Entry 7PAQ (electron microscopy, 8.90 A resolution (very low resolution: no residue pairs are listed; an interface is given only as per-side residue counts)); this record covers chains i and 3 of the 56 polymer chains in the assembly.

== Chain i ==
Protein: 50S ribosomal protein L13
Organism: Mycoplasma pneumoniae M129
Reference sequence: P75178 (RL13_MYCPN); residues 1-146 here = UniProt positions 1-146
Sequence (146 residues; row label = number of the first residue in the row):
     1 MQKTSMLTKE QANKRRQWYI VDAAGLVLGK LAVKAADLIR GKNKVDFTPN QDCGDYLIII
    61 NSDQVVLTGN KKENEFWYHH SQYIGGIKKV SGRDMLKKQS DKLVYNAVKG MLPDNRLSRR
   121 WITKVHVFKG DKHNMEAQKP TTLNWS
Disordered / not traced: 1-2

== Chain 3 ==
Molecule: 23S ribosomal RNA
Organism: Mycoplasma pneumoniae M129
Sequence (2907 nucleotides; row label = number of the first residue in the row):
     1 UACAAUAAGU UACUAAGGGC UUAUGGUGGA UGCCUUGGCA CUAAUAGGCG AUGAAGGACG
    61 UGUUAACCUG CGAUAAGCUU CGGGUAGGUG GUAAGAACCU CAGAUCCGGA GAUUUCCGAA
   121 UGGAGCAAUC CGGUAGUUGG AAACAGCUAU CAUUAAUUGA UGAAUAAAUA GUCAAUUAAA
   181 GCAAUACGUG GUGAAGUGAA ACAUCUCAGU AGCCACAGGA AAAGAAAACG AAUGUGAUUC
   241 CGUGUGUAGU GGCGAGCGAA AGCGGAACAG GCCAAACUUA UCAUUAGAUA GGGGUUGUAG
   301 GGCUUGCAAU GUGGACUUGA AAACGAUAGA AGAAGCUGUU GGAAAGCAGC GCGCAAAAGG
   361 GUGAUAGCCC CGUAUUUGAA AUUGUUUUCA UACCUAGCGA GAUCCCUGAG UAGCUCGGAA
   421 AACGUUAUUU UGAGUGAAUC UGCCCAGACC AUUGGGUAAG CCUAAAUACU AAUUAGUGAC
   481 CGAUAGCGAA ACAGUACCGU GAGGGAAAGG UGAAAAGAAC CCAGAGAUGG GAGUGAAAUA
   541 GAUUCUGAAA CCAUAUGCCU ACAACGUGUC AGAGCACAUU AAUGUGUGAU GGCGUGCGUU
   601 UUGAAGUAUG AGCCGGCGAG UUAUGAUAGC AAGCGUUAGU UAACCAGGAG AUGGGGAGCU
   661 GUAGCGAAAG CGAGUUUUAA AAGAGCGUUU GUUUGUUAUU AUAGACCCGA AACGGGUUGA
   721 GCUAGUCAUG AGCAGGUUGA AGGUUGAGUA ACAUCAACUG GAGGACCGAA CCGACUCUCG
   781 UUGAAACGAU AGCGGAUGAC UUGUGAUUAG GGGUGAAAUU CCAAUCGAAA UCCGUGAUAG
   841 CUGGUUCUCG UCGAAAUAGC UUUAAGGCUA GCGUGAGAUC ACAAAUAAGU GGAGGUAAAG
   901 CUACUGAAUG UAUGAUGGCG CCACCUAGGC GUACUGAAUA CAAUUAAACU CUGAAUGCCA
   961 UUUAUUUUAU UCUCGCAGUC AGACAGUGGG GGAUAAGCUU CAUUGUCAAG AGGGGAAGAG
  1021 CCCAGAUCAU UAAAUAAGGU CCCCAAAAUA UACUAAGUGG AAAAGGAUGU GAAAGUGCUA
  1081 AAACAGCAAG GAUGUUGGCU UAGAAGCAGC CAUCGUUUAA AGAGUGCGUA ACAGCUCACU
  1141 UGUCGAGUGU UUUUGCGCCG AAGAUGUAAC GGGGCUAAGU AUAUUACCGA AUUUAUGGAU
  1201 AAGAUUUAUA UCUUGUGGUA GACGAGCGUU GUAUUGGAGU UGAAGUCAAA GCGUGAGCAU
  1261 UGGUGGAUCC AAUACAAGUG AGAAUGCCGG CAUGAGUAAC GCUUGGGAGU GAGAAUCUCC
  1321 CAAACCGAUU GACUAAGGUU UCCUGGACCA GGGUCGUCCU UCCAGGGUUA GUCUGGACCU
  1381 AAGCUGAGGC UGAAAAGCGU AGGCGAUGGA CAACAGGUUA AUAUUCCUGU ACUUACAGUU
  1441 AGACUGAUGG AGUGACAAAG AAGGUUUUCC ACCCCCAUAA UUGGAUUUGG GGAUAAAUCA
  1501 UAAGGUGGUA CAAUAGGCAA AUCCGUUGUG CAUAACAUUG AGUGAUGAUG UCGAGUGAAU
  1561 GAGUGAUCAA GUAGCGAAGG UGGUAUUAAU CAUGCUUUCA AGAAAAGCUU CUAGGGUUAA
  1621 UCUAGCUGUA ACCAGUACCG AGAACGAACA CACGUAGUCA AGGAGAGGAU CCUAAGGUUA
  1681 GCGAGUGAAC UAUAGCCAAG GAACUCUGCA AAUUAACCCC GUAAGUUAGC GAGAAGGGGU
  1741 GCUUAUGUAA AAGUAAGCCG CAGUGAAGAA CGAGGGGGGA CUGUUUAACU AAAACACAAC
  1801 UCUAUGCCAA ACCGUAAGGU GAUGUAUAUG GGGUGACACC UGCCCAGUGC UGGAAGGUUA
  1861 AAGAAGGAGG UUAGCGCAAG CGAAGCUUUU AACUGAAGCC CCAGUGAACG GCGGCCGUAA
  1921 CUAUAACGGU CCUAAGGUAG CGAAAUUCCU AGUCGGGUAA AUUCCGUCCC GCUUGAAUGG
  1981 UGUAACCAUC UCUUGACUGU CUCGGCUAUA GACUCGGUGA AAUCCAGGUA CGGGUGAAGA
  2041 CACCCGUUAG GCGCAACGGG ACGGAAAGAC CCCGUGAAGC UUUACUGUAG CUUAAUAUUG
  2101 AUCAGGACAU UAUCAUGUAG AGAAUAGGUA GGAGCAAUCG AUGCAAGUUC GCUAGGACUU
  2161 GUUGAUGCGA AAGGUGGAAU ACUACCCUUG GUUGUGUGCU GUUCUAAUUG GUAACUGUUA
  2221 UCCAGUUUCA AGACAGUGUU AGGUGGGCAG UUUGACUGGG GCGGUCGCCU CCUAAAAGGU
  2281 AACGGAGGCG UACAAAGGUA CCUUCAGUAC GGUUGGAAAU CGUAUGUAGA GUGUAAUGGU
  2341 GUAAGGGUGC UUGACUGUGA GACAUACAGG UCGAACAGGU GAGAAAUCAG GUCAUAGUGA
  2401 UCCGGUGGUC CAGUAUGGAA UGGCCAUCGC UCAACGGAUA AAAGCUACUC CGGGGAUAAC
  2461 AGGCUGAUAC UGCCCAAGAG UUCAUAUCGA CGGCAGUGUU UGGCACCUCG AUGUCGACUC
  2521 AUCUCAUCCU CGAGCUGAAG CAGGUUCGAA GGGUUCGGCU GUUCGCCGAU UAAAGAGAUA
  2581 CGUGAGUUGG GUUCAAACCG UCGUGAGACA GGUUGGUCCC UAUCUAUUGU GCCCGUAGGA
  2641 AGAUUGAAGA GUGUUGCUUC UAGUACGAGA GGACCGAAGC GAGGACACCU CUUAUGCUCC
  2701 AGUUGUAGCG CCAGCUGCAC CGCUGGGUAG UAACGUGUCU AUUAGAUAAA CGCUGAAAGC
  2761 AUCUAAGUGU GAAACUAUCU CAAAGAUUAA UCUUCCCAUU UCGCAAGAAA GUAAGAGCCG
  2821 UCAAAGACGA UGACGUUGAU AGGUUACAGG UGUAAGCAUA GUGAUAUGUU GAGCUGAGUA
  2881 AUACUAAUUG CUCGAGGACU UAUUGGA
Disordered / not traced: 1-7, 923-927, 1560-1569, 2901-2907

== Chain i / chain 3 interface ==
At this resolution (9 A) residue pairs are not listed: 57 residues of chain i and 48 of chain 3 lie at the interface.

== In short ==
Chain i and chain 3 form an interface of 57 and 48 residues respectively.
Here chain i is 50S ribosomal protein L13 and chain 3 is 23S ribosomal RNA, both from Mycoplasma pneumoniae
M129. Entry 7PAQ (70S ribosome with EF-G, A/P- and P/E-site tRNAs in Mycoplasma pneumoniae cells) was
determined by electron microscopy together with 7OOC, 7OOD, 7P6Z, 7PAH, 7PAI, 7PAJ and 23 further entries from
the same study.
